PDB entry 8T9G | electron microscopy, 6.20 A resolution (low resolution: residue-level contacts below are approximate; hydrogen-bond / salt-bridge calls are withheld) | chains A and H of the 21 polymer chains in the assembly

[Chain A]
Molecule: Histone H3.2
From: Xenopus laevis
UniProtKB: P84233 (H32_XENLA); residues 0-135 here correspond to UniProt positions 1-136 (UniProt number = residue number + 1)
Chain sequence (136 residues; numbered 0 to 135; the number before each row is that of its first residue; numbering starts at 0):
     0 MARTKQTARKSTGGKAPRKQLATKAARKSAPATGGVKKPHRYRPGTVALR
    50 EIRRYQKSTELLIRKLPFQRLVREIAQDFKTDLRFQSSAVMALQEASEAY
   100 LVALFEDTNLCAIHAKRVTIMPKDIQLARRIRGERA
Unresolved in the structure: 0-18
Differences from the reference sequence: conflict Ala-102 (Gly103 in P84233)
Curated features (UniProtKB/Swiss-Prot):
  - modified residue: Arg-2 (Asymmetric dimethylarginine), Thr-3 (Phosphothreonine), Lys-4 (Allysine), Gln-5 (5-glutamyl dopamine), Thr-6 (Phosphothreonine), Arg-8 (Citrulline), Lys-9 (N6,N6,N6-trimethyllysine), Ser-10 (ADP-ribosylserine), Thr-11 (Phosphothreonine), Lys-14 (N6-(2-hydroxyisobutyryl)lysine), Arg-17 (Asymmetric dimethylarginine), Lys-18 (N6-(2-hydroxyisobutyryl)lysine), Lys-23 (N6-(2-hydroxyisobutyryl)lysine), Arg-26 (Citrulline), Lys-27 (N6,N6,N6-trimethyllysine), Ser-28 (ADP-ribosylserine), Lys-36 (N6,N6,N6-trimethyllysine), Lys-37 (N6-methyllysine), Tyr-41 (Phosphotyrosine), Lys-56 (N6,N6,N6-trimethyllysine) and 8 more in UniProt
  - lipidation: Cys-110 (S-palmitoyl cysteine)

[Chain H]
Molecule: 215-nt DNA strand
Sequence (215 nucleotides; numbered 7 to 221; the number before each row is that of its first residue):
     7 ATCGGGAGCTCCGACCGAATGACATGCATGCATACAGGATGTATATACCT
    57 GACACGTGCCTGGAGACTAGGGAGTAACCCCCTTGGCGGTTAAAACGCGG
   107 GGGACAGCGCGTACGTGCGTTTAAGCGGTGCTAGAGCTGCCTACGACCAA
   157 TGGAGCGGCCTCGGCACCGGGATCCCCCAGCCGCCGGCAGCGCAGCGCCT
   207 GACGGGCACACAGTC

[Interface between chain A and chain H]
Contacting residue pairs - 21 pairs, chain A then chain H:
  Lys-37(A) / DC184(H)
  Lys-37(A) / DA185(H)
  Tyr-41(A) / DC182(H)
  Tyr-41(A) / DC183(H)
  Arg-42(A) / DC183(H)
  Arg-42(A) / DC184(H)
  Pro-43(A) / DG108(H)
  Thr-45(A) / DC182(H)
  Thr-45(A) / DC183(H)
  Arg-72(A) / DT90(H)
  Arg-83(A) / DT89(H)
  Arg-83(A) / DT90(H)
  Phe-84(A) / DT89(H)
  Phe-84(A) / DT90(H)
  Gln-85(A) / DT89(H)
  Ser-86(A) / DT89(H)
  Lys-115(A) / DA110(H)
  Arg-116(A) / DA110(H)
  Arg-116(A) / DC111(H)
  Val-117(A) / DA110(H)
  Thr-118(A) / DA110(H)
Interface residues without a listed pair, chain A (16 interface residues in all): Arg-40, Leu-82
Interface residues without a listed pair, chain H (10 interface residues in all): DG109

[In short]
16 residues of chain A and 10 residues of chain H are in contact.
Here chain A is Histone H3.2 (Xenopus laevis) and chain H is a 215-nt DNA strand. Entry 8T9G (Automethylated
PRC2 dimer bound to nucleosome) was determined by electron microscopy, deposited together with 8TAS and 8TB9.
